PDB entry 6PCA | X-ray diffraction, 1.81 A resolution | chains A and C of the 4 polymer chains in the assembly

[Chain A (and C)]
Protein: Beta-ketoadipyl-CoA thiolase
From: Pseudomonas putida (strain ATCC 47054 / DSM 6125 / NCIMB 11950 / KT2440)
Notes: EC 2.3.1.16, 2.3.1.174; chain C of this document is another copy of the same molecule, construct and numbering; everything in this record applies to it too
Reference sequence: Q88N39 (Q88N39_PSEPK); numbering as in UniProt (aligned over 1-400)
Amino-acid sequence (422 residues; numbered -21 to 400; the number before each row is that of its first residue; numbers below 1 keep their minus sign (Met-21 is residue -21)):
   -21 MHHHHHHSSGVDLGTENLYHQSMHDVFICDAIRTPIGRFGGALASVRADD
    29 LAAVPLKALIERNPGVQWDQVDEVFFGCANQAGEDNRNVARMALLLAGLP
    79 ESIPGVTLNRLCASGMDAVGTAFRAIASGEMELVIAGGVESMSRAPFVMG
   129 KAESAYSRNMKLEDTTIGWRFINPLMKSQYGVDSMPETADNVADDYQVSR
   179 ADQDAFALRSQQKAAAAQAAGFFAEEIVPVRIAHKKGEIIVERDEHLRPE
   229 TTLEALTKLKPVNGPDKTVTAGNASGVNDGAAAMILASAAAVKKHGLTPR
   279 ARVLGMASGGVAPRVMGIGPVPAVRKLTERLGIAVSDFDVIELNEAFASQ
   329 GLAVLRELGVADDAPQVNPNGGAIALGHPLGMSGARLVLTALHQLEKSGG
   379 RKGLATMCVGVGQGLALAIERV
Not modelled in the structure: -21 to -1, 212-215 (chain C: -21 to -3)
Differences from the reference sequence: initiating methionine (-21); expression tag (-20 to 0)
What the authors report for this chain:
  - catalytic residues: Cys90, Cys386 (proposed by the authors, not directly observed)
  - catalytic residues: His356
  - mutagenesis - H356A: decreased catalytic activity

[How chain A and chain C interact]
Contacting residue pairs (20; chain A residue first):
  Met127(A) with Met127(C), hydrophobic
  Lys129(A) with Tyr134(C); Ser135(C); Arg136(C)
  Ala130(A) with Ala130(C), hydrophobic; Ala133(C); Tyr134(C), hydrogen bond (backbone-backbone)
  Glu131(A) with Ala133(C); Tyr134(C)
  Ser132(A) with Ala133(C)
  Ala133(A) with Ala130(C); Glu131(C); Ser132(C); Ala133(C)
  Tyr134(A) with Lys129(C); Ala130(C), hydrogen bond (backbone-backbone); Glu131(C)
  Ser135(A) with Lys129(C)
  Arg136(A) with Lys129(C)
  Met138(A) with Met138(C), hydrophobic

[Summary]
Chain A and chain C each contribute 10 residues to their interface; the contacts include 2 hydrogen bonds. Its
one hydrogen bond, Ala130(A)-Tyr134(C), is backbone to backbone. From the paper: catalytic residues Cys90(A),
Cys386(A) and His356(A); H356A of chain A reduces catalytic activity.
Both chains are Beta-ketoadipyl-CoA thiolase (Pseudomonas putida (strain ATCC 47054 / DSM 6125 / NCIMB 11950 /
KT2440)). Entry 6PCA (Crystal structure of beta-ketoadipyl-CoA thiolase) was determined by X-ray diffraction,
deposited together with 6PCB, 6PCC and 6PCD.
